Entry 4DUZ (X-ray diffraction, 3.65 A resolution); this record covers chains A and T of the 21 polymer chains in the assembly.

# Chain A
Molecule: 16S rRNA
Source organism: Thermus thermophilus
Sequence (1522 nucleotides; numbered 0 to 1544 plus 19 insertion-coded residues; 42 numbers in that range are skipped by the numbering (no residue carries them; nothing is unmodelled there); the number before each row is that of its first residue; a row labelled like 190A-190L holds insertion residues (190A, then the next letters in order); numbering starts at 0):
     0 UUUGUUGGAGAGUCUGAUCCUGGCUCAGGGUGAACGCUGGCGGCGUGCCU
    50 AAGACAUGCAAGUCGUGCGGG
    73 CCGCGGGGUUUU
    88 ACUCCG
    95 UGGUC
   101 AGCGGCGGACGGGUGAGUAACGCGUGGGU
  129A G
   130 ACCUACCCGGAAGAGGGGGACAACCCGGGGAAACUCGGGCUAAUCCCCCA
   180 UGUGGACCCGC
190A-190L CCCUUGGGGUGU
   191 GUCCAAAGGGCUUU
   216 GCCCGCUUCCGGAUGGGCCCGCGUCCCAUCAGCUAGUUGGUGGGGUAAUG
   266 GCCCACCAAGGCGACGACGGGUAGCCGGUCUGAGAGGAUGGCCGGCCACA
   316 GGGGCACUGAGACACGGGCCCCACUCCUACGGGAGGCAGCAGUUAGGAAU
   366 CUUCCGCAAUGGGCGCAAGCCUGACGGAGCGACGCCGCUUGGAGGAAGAA
   416 GCCCUUCGGGGUGUAAACUCCUGAA
   442 CCCGGGACGAAACCCCCGACGA
   474 GGGGACUGACGGUACCGGG
   494 GUAAUAGCGCCGGCCAACUCCGUGCCAGCAGCCGCGGUAAUACGGAGGGC
   544 GCGAGCGUUACCCGGAUUCACUGGGCGUAAAGGGCGUGUAGGCGGCCUGG
   594 GGCGUCCCAUGUGAAAGACCACGGCUCAACCGUGGGGGAGCGUGGGAUAC
   644 GCUCAGGCUAGACGGUGGGAGAGGGUGGUGGAAUUCCCGGAGUAGCGGUG
   694 AAAUGCGCAGAUACCGGGAGGAACGCCGAUGGCGAAGGCAGCCACCUGGU
   744 CCACCCGUGACGCUGAGGCGCGAAAGCGUGGGGAGCAAACCGGAUUAGAU
   794 ACCCGGGUAGUCCACGCCCUAAACGAUGCGCGCUAGGUCUCUGGGUCU
   848 CCUGGGGGCCGAAGCUAACGCGUUAAGCGCGCCGCCUGGGGAGUACGGCC
   898 GCAAGGCUGAAACUCAAAGGAAUUGACGGGGGCCCGCACAAGCGGUGGAG
   948 CAUGUGGUUUAAUUCGAAGXAACGCGAAGAACCUUACCAGGCCUUGACAU
   998 GCUAGG
 1003A G
  1004 AACCCGGGUGAAAGCCUGGGGUGCCCC
1030A-1030D GCGA
  1031 GGGGAGCCCUAGCACAGGUGCUGCAUGGCCGUCGUCAGCUCGUGCCGUGA
  1081 GGUGUUGGGUUAAGUCCCGCAACGAGCGCAACCCCCGCCGUUAGUUGCCA
  1131 GCGGUUCGGCCGGGCACUCUAACGGGACUGCCCGCGAAA
  1171 GCGGGAGGAAGGAGGGGACGACGUCUGGUCAGCAUGGCCCUUACGGCCUG
  1221 GGCGACACACGUGCUACAAUGCCCACUACAAAGCGAUGCCACCCGGCAAC
  1271 GGGGAGCUAAUCGCAAAAAGGUGGGCCCAGUUCGGAUUGGGGUCUGCAAC
  1321 CCGACCCCAUGAAGCCGGAAUCGCUAGUAAUCGCGGAUCAG
 1361A C
  1362 CAUGCCGCGGUGAAUACGUUCCCGGGCCUUGUACACACXGCCXGUXACGC
  1412 CAUGGGAGCGGGCUCUACCCGAAGUCGCCGGG
  1446 AGCCUACGGG
  1459 CAGGCGCCGAGGGUAGGGCCCGUGACUGGGGCGAAGUCGUAACAAGGUAG
  1509 CUGUACCGGAAGGUGCGGCUGGAUCCACUCCUUUCU
Disordered / not traced: 0-4, 1534-1538
Differences from the reference sequence: engineered mutation C13 (U659 in M26923.1); conflict C1534 (A2157 in M26923.1), A1535 (C2158 in M26923.1)
Modified positions: PSU (pseudouridine-5'-monophosphate) at position 516, 7MG (7N-methyl-8-hydroguanosine-5'-monophosphate) at position 527, M2G (N2-dimethylguanosine-5'-monophosphate) at position 966, 5MC (5-methylcytidine-5'-monophosphate) at position 967, 2MG (2N-methylguanosine-5'-monophosphate) at position 1207, 5MC (5-methylcytidine-5'-monophosphate) at position 1400, 4OC (4n,o2'-methylcytidine-5'-monophosphate) at position 1402, 5MC (5-methylcytidine-5'-monophosphate) at position 1404, 5MC (5-methylcytidine-5'-monophosphate) at position 1407, UR3 (3-methyluridine-5'-monophoshate) at position 1498, MA6 (6N-dimethyladenosine-5'-monophoshate) at position 1518, MA6 (6N-dimethyladenosine-5'-monophoshate) at position 1519, PSU (pseudouridine-5'-monophosphate) at position 1540, PSU (pseudouridine-5'-monophosphate) at position 1541
Ion coordination: Mg2+ site 1 near U5 (its only coordinating residue here); Mg2+ site 2 near G6 (its only coordinating residue here); Mg2+ site 3 near U14 (its only coordinating residue here); Mg2+ site 4 near G21 (its only coordinating residue here); Mg2+ site 5 near G22 (its only coordinating residue here); Mg2+ site 6 near C48 (its only coordinating residue here); Mg2+ site 7: C48, U49, G115; Mg2+ site 8 near A53 (its only coordinating residue here); Mg2+ site 9: A59, U387; Mg2+ site 10: G107, G324; Mg2+ site 11 near A109 (its only coordinating residue here); Mg2+ site 12 near G112 (its only coordinating residue here); 103 more Mg2+ sites not listed
Small-molecule neighbours: streptomycin (SRY): U12, U14, C526, 7MG_527, C912, A913, A914, A915, C1490, G1491

# Chain T
Protein: ribosomal protein S20
Source organism: Thermus thermophilus
UniProt: P80380 (RS20_THET8); residue numbers follow UniProt; this construct covers 1-106
Chain sequence (106 residues; numbered 1 to 106; the number before each row is that of its first residue):
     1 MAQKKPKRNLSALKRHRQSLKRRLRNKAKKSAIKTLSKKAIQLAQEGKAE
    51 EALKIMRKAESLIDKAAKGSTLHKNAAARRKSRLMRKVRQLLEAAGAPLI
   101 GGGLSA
Disordered / not traced: 1-7
Ion coordination: Mg2+: His73, Lys74

# Interface between chain A and chain T
Contacting residue pairs - 95 pairs, chain A then chain T:
  G61(A) - Leu10(T)  phosphate contact
  G102(A) - Arg17(T)  salt bridge to the phosphate
  C103(A) - Lys14(T)  phosphate contact
  C103(A) - Arg17(T)  salt bridge to the phosphate
  C103(A) - Lys21(T)  hydrogen bond to the phosphate
  G104(A) - Lys14(T)  hydrogen bond to the base
  G104(A) - Gln18(T)  phosphate contact
  G104(A) - Lys21(T)  salt bridge to the phosphate
  G105(A) - Gln18(T)  phosphate contact
  G105(A) - Arg22(T)  salt bridge to the phosphate
  G107(A) - Arg15(T)  salt bridge to the phosphate
  G108(A) - Arg15(T)  base contact
  C132(A) - Lys74(T)  phosphate contact
  C132(A) - Asn75(T)  phosphate contact
  U133(A) - Lys74(T)  phosphate contact
  C175(A) - Arg25(T)  sugar contact
  C176(A) - Lys29(T)  salt bridge to the phosphate
  C177(A) - Lys65(T)  salt bridge to the phosphate
  C178(A) - Lys65(T)  salt bridge to the phosphate
  A185(A) - Ala78(T)  phosphate contact
  A185(A) - Lys81(T)  hydrogen bond to the sugar
  C186(A) - Glu60(T)  base contact
  C186(A) - Ala78(T)  sugar contact
  C186(A) - Lys81(T)  hydrogen bond to the sugar
  C186(A) - Ser82(T)  hydrogen bond to the phosphate
  C186(A) - Met85(T)  hydrogen bond to the sugar
  C187(A) - Ser82(T)  hydrogen bond to the phosphate
  C187(A) - Met85(T)  sugar contact
  C187(A) - Arg86(T)  phosphate contact
  C187(A) - Arg89(T)  hydrogen bond to the sugar
  C187(A) - Leu104(T)  base contact
  C187(A) - Ser105(T)  hydrogen bond to the base
  C188(A) - Arg89(T)  hydrogen bond to the sugar
  C188(A) - Ser105(T)  base contact
  U190L(A) - Ser105(T)  hydrogen bond to the base
  U190L(A) - Ala106(T)  base contact
  G191(A) - Met85(T)  base contact
  G191(A) - Gly101(T)  hydrogen bond to the sugar
  G191(A) - Gly102(T)  hydrogen bond to the sugar
  G191(A) - Gly103(T)  hydrogen bond to the base
  G191(A) - Leu104(T)  hydrogen bond to the sugar
  G191(A) - Ser105(T)  hydrogen bond to the base
  U192(A) - Arg57(T)  phosphate contact
  U192(A) - Glu60(T)  hydrogen bond to the sugar
  U192(A) - Gly102(T)  sugar contact
  U192(A) - Gly103(T)  sugar contact
  C193(A) - Arg57(T)  salt bridge to the phosphate
  C193(A) - Glu60(T)  sugar contact
  C193(A) - Ser61(T)  hydrogen bond to the phosphate
  C193(A) - Asp64(T)  hydrogen bond to the sugar
  C194(A) - Ser61(T)  hydrogen bond to the phosphate
  C194(A) - Asp64(T)  sugar contact
  C194(A) - Lys65(T)  salt bridge to the phosphate
  C194(A) - Lys68(T)  phosphate contact
  A195(A) - Lys65(T)  phosphate contact
  A195(A) - Lys68(T)  salt bridge to the phosphate
  A196(A) - Lys68(T)  salt bridge to the phosphate
  G258(A) - Arg86(T)  salt bridge to the phosphate
  G258(A) - Lys87(T)  sugar contact
  G259(A) - Arg83(T)  salt bridge to the phosphate
  G260(A) - Arg83(T)  base contact
  U261(A) - Arg79(T)  salt bridge to the phosphate
  U261(A) - Arg80(T)  salt bridge to the phosphate
  A262(A) - Lys74(T)  sugar contact
  A262(A) - Asn75(T)  hydrogen bond to the sugar
  A262(A) - Arg79(T)  salt bridge to the phosphate
  A263(A) - Asn75(T)  sugar contact
  A263(A) - Arg79(T)  salt bridge to the phosphate
  C322(A) - Arg23(T)  phosphate contact
  U323(A) - Ser19(T)  sugar contact
  U323(A) - Arg22(T)  phosphate contact
  U323(A) - Arg23(T)  sugar contact
  U323(A) - Asn26(T)  hydrogen bond to the phosphate
  G324(A) - Arg22(T)  salt bridge to the phosphate
  G324(A) - Asn26(T)  hydrogen bond to the phosphate
  G324(A) - Ser70(T)  hydrogen bond to the phosphate
  A325(A) - Ser70(T)  phosphate contact
  A325(A) - Lys74(T)  hydrogen bond to the phosphate
  G326(A) - Lys74(T)  salt bridge to the phosphate
  G332(A) - Leu10(T)  phosphate contact
  G333(A) - His16(T)  sugar contact
  A349(A) - Arg8(T)  sugar contact
  U1436(A) - Arg23(T)  salt bridge to the phosphate
  G1438(A) - Lys34(T)  salt bridge to the phosphate
  C1439(A) - Lys38(T)  salt bridge to the phosphate
  G1453(A) - Lys39(T)  hydrogen bond to the phosphate
  G1453(A) - Lys58(T)  base contact
  G1454(A) - Thr35(T)  phosphate contact
  G1454(A) - Lys39(T)  salt bridge to the phosphate
  G1455(A) - Ala28(T)  phosphate contact
  G1455(A) - Ser31(T)  phosphate contact
  G1455(A) - Thr35(T)  hydrogen bond to the phosphate
  C1459(A) - Lys27(T)  phosphate contact
  C1459(A) - Ser31(T)  hydrogen bond to the phosphate
  A1460(A) - Lys27(T)  salt bridge to the phosphate
Also at the interface, not in a pair above, chain A (52 interface residues in all): U62, C106, C131, C174, G184, G1441
Also at the interface, not in a pair above, chain T (52 interface residues in all): Lys30, Ala32, Leu36, His73, Ala76

# In short
Chain A and chain T each contribute 52 residues to their interface; the contacts include 28 hydrogen bonds and
25 salt bridges. Among the polar pairs are G104(A)-Lys14(T), C187(A)-Ser105(T) and U190L(A)-Ser105(T). Ligands
of chain A: streptomycin. C48(A), U49(A) and G115(A) coordinate Mg2+ site 7.
Here chain A is 16S rRNA and chain T is ribosomal protein S20, both from Thermus thermophilus. Entry 4DUZ
(Crystal structure of the Thermus thermophilus 30S ribosomal subunit with a 16S rRNA mutation, U13C, bound
...) was determined by X-ray diffraction.
